Entry 6T8B (electron microscopy, 3.65 A resolution); this record covers chains F and G of the 8 polymer chains in the assembly.

# Chain F
Protein: DNA translocase FtsK
Source organism: Pseudomonas aeruginosa PAO1
Notes: fragment: Motor domain, residues 247-728
Reference sequence: Q9I0M3 (FTSK_PSEAE); residue numbers follow UniProt; this construct covers 247-728
Sequence (491 residues; row label = number of the first residue in the row):
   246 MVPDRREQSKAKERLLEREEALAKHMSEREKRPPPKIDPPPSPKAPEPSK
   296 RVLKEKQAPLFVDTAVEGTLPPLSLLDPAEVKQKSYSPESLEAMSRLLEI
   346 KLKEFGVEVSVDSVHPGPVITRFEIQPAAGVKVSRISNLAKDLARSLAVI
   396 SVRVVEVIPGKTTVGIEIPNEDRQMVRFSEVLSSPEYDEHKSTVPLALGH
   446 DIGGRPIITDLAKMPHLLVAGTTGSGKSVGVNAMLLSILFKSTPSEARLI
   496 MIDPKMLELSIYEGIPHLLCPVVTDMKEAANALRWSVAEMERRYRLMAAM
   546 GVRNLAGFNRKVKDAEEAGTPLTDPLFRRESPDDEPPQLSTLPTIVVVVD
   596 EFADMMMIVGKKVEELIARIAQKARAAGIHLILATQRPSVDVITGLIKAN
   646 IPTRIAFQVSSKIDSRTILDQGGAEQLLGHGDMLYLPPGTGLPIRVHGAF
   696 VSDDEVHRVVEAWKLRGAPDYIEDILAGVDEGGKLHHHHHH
Not modelled in the structure: 246-313, 571-581, 722-736
Construct notes: initiating methionine (246); expression tag (729-736)
Swiss-Prot annotation at these positions:
  - binding site (ATP): Gly469 to Val474, His675, Gly693, Ala694
Bound ions: Mg2+: Ser473 (together with ADP)
Ligand contacts: ADP (adenosine-5'-diphosphate): Met420, Thr467, Thr468, Gly469, Ser470, Gly471, Lys472, Ser473, Val474, His675, Gly676, Gly693, Ala694, Phe695
From the paper describing this entry:
  - binding site for dsDNA substrate: Lys657, Arg661
  - binding site for dsDNA substrate (chain G): Lys377, Arg380, Arg632, Ser634, Val635, Gly640, Lys643
  - binding site for ATP-gamma-S: Arg620
  - catalytic residues: Arg620

# Chain G
Molecule: dsDNA substrate
Sequence (20 nucleotides; numbered 1 to 20; the number before each row is that of its first residue):
     1 ATATATATATATATATATAT

# How chain F and chain G interact
Contacting residue pairs (8; chain F residue first):
  Arg380(F) with DT2(G), salt bridge to the phosphate
  Arg632(F) with DT10(G), salt bridge to the phosphate
  Ser634(F) with DA11(G), phosphate contact
  Val635(F) with DA11(G), hydrogen bond to the phosphate; DT12(G), phosphate contact
  Gly640(F) with DT12(G), phosphate contact
  Ile658(F) with DA9(G), phosphate contact
  Thr662(F) with DA11(G), phosphate contact
Interface residues without a listed pair, chain F (8 interface residues in all): Lys377
Interface residues without a listed pair, chain G (6 interface residues in all): DA3

# Overview
Chain F and chain G form an interface of 8 and 6 residues respectively; the contacts include 1 hydrogen bond
and 2 salt bridges. Polar contacts include Val635(F)-DA11(G), Arg380(F)-DT2(G) and Arg632(F)-DT10(G). Chain F
binds ADP. The paper reports the catalytic residue Arg620(F); a binding site for dsDNA substrate (chain G) at
Lys377(F), Arg380(F) and Arg632(F) among others.
Here chain F is DNA translocase FtsK (Pseudomonas aeruginosa PAO1) and chain G is dsDNA substrate. Entry 6T8B
(FtsK motor domain with dsDNA, translocating state) was determined by electron microscopy together with 6T8G
and 6T8O from the same study.
